Entry 3KD5 (X-ray diffraction, 2.69 A resolution); this record covers chains P and E of the 3 polymer chains in the assembly.

== Chain P ==
Molecule: 14-nt DNA strand
Notes: fragment: Acyclic GMP terminated primer DNA
Sequence (14 nucleotides; numbered 101 to 114; the number before each row is that of its first residue):
   101 GCGGCTGTCA TAAX
Modified residues: 4DG (2-[(2-amino-6-oxo-1,6-dihydro-9H-purin-9-yl)methoxy]ethyl dihydrogen phosphate) at position 114
Metal / ion sites: Mg2+ site 1: DA113, 4DG_114 (shared with Asp-411(E), Asp-623(E) of chain E); Mg2+ site 2: 4DG_114 (together with phosphonoformic acid) (shared with Asp-411(E), Leu-412(E), Asp-623(E) of chain E)

== Chain E ==
Name: DNA polymerase
From: Enterobacteria phage RB69
Notes: EC 2.7.7.7; fragment: RB69 gp43 exo- chimera containing elements from the fingers domain of the human cytomegalovirus DNA polymerase.
UniProt: Q38087 (DPOL_BPR69); residues 1-903 here = UniProt positions 1-903
Chain sequence (913 residues; each row starts with the number of its first residue):
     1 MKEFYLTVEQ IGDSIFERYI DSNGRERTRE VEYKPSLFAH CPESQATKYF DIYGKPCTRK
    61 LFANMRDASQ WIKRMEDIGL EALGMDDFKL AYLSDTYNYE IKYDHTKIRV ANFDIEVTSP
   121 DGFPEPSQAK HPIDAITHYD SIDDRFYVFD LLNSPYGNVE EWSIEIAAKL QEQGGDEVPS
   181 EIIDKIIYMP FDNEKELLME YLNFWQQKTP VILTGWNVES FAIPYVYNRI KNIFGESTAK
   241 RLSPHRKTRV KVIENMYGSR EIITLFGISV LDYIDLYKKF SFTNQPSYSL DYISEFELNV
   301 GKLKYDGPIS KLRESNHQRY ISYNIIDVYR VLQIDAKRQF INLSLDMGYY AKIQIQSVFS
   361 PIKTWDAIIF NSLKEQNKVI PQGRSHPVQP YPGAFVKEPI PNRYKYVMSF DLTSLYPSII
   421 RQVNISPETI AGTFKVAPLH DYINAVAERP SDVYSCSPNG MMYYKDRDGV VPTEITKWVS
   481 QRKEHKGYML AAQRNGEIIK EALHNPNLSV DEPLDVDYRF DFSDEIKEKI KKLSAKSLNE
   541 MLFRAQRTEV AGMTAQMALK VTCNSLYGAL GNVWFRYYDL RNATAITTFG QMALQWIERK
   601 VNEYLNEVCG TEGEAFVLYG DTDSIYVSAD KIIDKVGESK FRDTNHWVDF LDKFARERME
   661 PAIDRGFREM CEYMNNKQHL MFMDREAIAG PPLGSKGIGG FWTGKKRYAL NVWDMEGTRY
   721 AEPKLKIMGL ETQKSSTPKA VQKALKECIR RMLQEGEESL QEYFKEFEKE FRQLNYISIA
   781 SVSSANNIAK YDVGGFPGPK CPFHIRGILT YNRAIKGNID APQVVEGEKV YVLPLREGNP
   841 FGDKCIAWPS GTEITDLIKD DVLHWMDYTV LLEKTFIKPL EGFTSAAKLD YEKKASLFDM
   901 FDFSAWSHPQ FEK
Disordered / not traced: 906-913
Differences from the reference sequence: engineered mutation Ala-222 (Asp in Q38087), Trp-478 (Val in Q38087), Val-479 (Phe in Q38087), Ser-480 (Asn in Q38087), Met-557 (Ile in Q38087), Ala-558 (Asn in Q38087), Leu-559 (Arg in Q38087), Val-561 (Leu in Q38087), Thr-562 (Leu in Q38087), Cys-563 (Ile in Q38087); expression tag (904-913)
UniProt features mapped onto this chain:
  - region: Thr-248 to Thr-264 (Beta hairpin), Lys-705 to Tyr-708 (Binding of DNA in B-conformation), Leu-897 to Phe-903 (Interaction with the polymerase clamp)
  - binding site (Mg(2+)): Asp-114, Glu-116, Asp-327, Asp-411, Leu-412, Asp-623
  - binding site (substrate): Ser-414 to Tyr-416, Arg-482, Lys-560
  - site: Asp-621 (Optimization of metal coordination by the polymerase active site), Lys-706 (Optimization of metal coordination by the polymerase active site), Asp-714 (Essential for viral replication)
  - mutagenesis: Asp-327 (D327A: Complete loss of 3'-5' exonuclease activity), Leu-415 (L415A/G: Decreases base selectivity by several hundred fold; L415G/F: Increased misinsertion, increased mismatch extension and inefficient proofreading; L415M: No effect on base selectivity), Ser-565 (S565G: Increased incorporation efficiency of correct dNMPs; when associated with A-567), Tyr-567 (Y567A: Inserts both dCMP and dAMP opposite 8-oxoG rapidly and with equal efficiency. 100-fold increase of dAMP and dGMP when situated opposite guanidinohydantoin ...), Asp-621 (D621A: Drastic decrease in the efficiency of incorporation of dGMP), Lys-706 (K706A: Almost complete loss of polymerase activity), Asp-714 (D714A: Complete loss of viral replication)
Metal / ion sites: Mg2+ site 1: Asp-114, Glu-116; Mg2+ site 2: Asp-411, Asp-623 (shared with DA113(P), 4DG_114(P) of chain P); Mg2+ site 3: Asp-411, Leu-412, Asp-623 (together with phosphonoformic acid) (shared with 4DG_114(P) of chain P)
Ligand contacts: phosphonoformic acid (PPF): Asp-411, Leu-412, Thr-413, Ser-414, Leu-415, Arg-482, Lys-560, Asn-564, Asp-623
From the paper describing this entry:
  - binding site for phosphonoformic acid: Leu-415, Arg-482, Lys-560
  - Mg2+ coordination: Asp-411, Asp-623
  - catalytic residues: Asp-411, Asp-623
  - conformationally variable residues (side-chain flip): Asp-411
  - mutagenesis - V478W: decreased catalytic activity on PFA

== Chain P / chain E interface ==
Residue-residue contacts (34):
  DG107(P) / Tyr-791(E)  hydrogen bond to the phosphate
  DT108(P) / Lys-790(E)  salt bridge to the phosphate
  DT108(P) / Tyr-791(E)  hydrogen bond to the phosphate
  DT108(P) / His-804(E)  phosphate contact
  DC109(P) / Ser-783(E)  phosphate contact
  DC109(P) / Ser-784(E)  phosphate contact
  DC109(P) / Asn-786(E)  phosphate contact
  DC109(P) / His-804(E)  salt bridge to the phosphate
  DA110(P) / Ser-735(E)  phosphate contact
  DA110(P) / Ser-783(E)  phosphate contact
  DA110(P) / Ser-784(E)  hydrogen bond to the phosphate
  DT111(P) / Asn-284(E)  phosphate contact
  DT111(P) / Gly-729(E)  phosphate contact
  DT111(P) / Gln-733(E)  sugar contact
  DT111(P) / Lys-734(E)  phosphate contact
  DT111(P) / Ser-735(E)  hydrogen bond to the phosphate
  DA112(P) / Asp-621(E)  phosphate contact
  DA112(P) / Lys-706(E)  hydrogen bond to the base
  DA112(P) / Met-728(E)  phosphate contact
  DA112(P) / Gly-729(E)  hydrogen bond to the phosphate
  DA113(P) / Asp-621(E)  sugar contact
  DA113(P) / Thr-622(E)  sugar contact
  DA113(P) / Asp-623(E)  phosphate contact
  DA113(P) / Tyr-708(E)  hydrogen bond to the phosphate
  DA113(P) / Met-728(E)  phosphate contact
  4DG_114(P) / Asp-411(E)  phosphate contact
  4DG_114(P) / Tyr-416(E)  sugar contact
  4DG_114(P) / Lys-560(E)  salt bridge to the phosphate
  4DG_114(P) / Val-561(E)  base contact
  4DG_114(P) / Asn-564(E)  base contact
  4DG_114(P) / Tyr-567(E)  base contact
  4DG_114(P) / Gly-568(E)  base contact
  4DG_114(P) / Thr-622(E)  sugar contact
  4DG_114(P) / Asp-623(E)  phosphate contact
Other interface residues (no listed pair), chain E (35 interface residues in all): Tyr-257, Leu-412, Ser-565, Tyr-626, Lys-726, Ile-727, Ser-736, Val-782, Pro-802, Ile-805, Lys-829

== In short ==
8 residues of chain P face 35 of chain E across their interface, with 7 hydrogen bonds and 3 salt bridges.
Polar contacts include DA112(P)/Lys-706(E), DG107(P)/Tyr-791(E) and DT108(P)/Tyr-791(E). Bound to chain E:
phosphonoformic acid. From the paper: catalytic residues Asp-411(E) and Asp-623(E); V478W of chain E reduces
catalytic activity on PFA.
Chain P is a 14-nt DNA strand and chain E is DNA polymerase (Enterobacteria phage RB69); the structure, Closed
ternary complex of an RB69 gp43 fingers domain mutant complexed with an acyclic GMP terminated ..., was
determined by X-ray diffraction (same publication as 3KD1).
